PDB entry 6T40 | X-ray diffraction, 1.67 A resolution | chains C and D of the 4 polymer chains in the assembly

Chain C:
Name: VP3
Source organism: Enterovirus F
Reference sequence: Q2LKZ0 (Q2LKZ0_9ENTO); residues 1-243 here correspond to UniProt positions 316-558 (UniProt number = residue number + 315)
Chain sequence (243 residues; numbered 1 to 243; the number before each row is that of its first residue):
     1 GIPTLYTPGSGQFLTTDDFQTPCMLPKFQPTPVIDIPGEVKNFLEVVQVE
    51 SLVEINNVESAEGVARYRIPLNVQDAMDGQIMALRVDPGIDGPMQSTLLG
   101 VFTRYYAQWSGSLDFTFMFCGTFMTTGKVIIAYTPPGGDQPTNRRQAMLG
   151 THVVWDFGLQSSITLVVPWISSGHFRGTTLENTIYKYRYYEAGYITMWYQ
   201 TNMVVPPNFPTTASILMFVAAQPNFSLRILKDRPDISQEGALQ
Differences from the reference sequence: conflict F102 (Leu417 in Q2LKZ0), T103 (His418 in Q2LKZ0), N143 (Ala458 in Q2LKZ0), A192 (Arg507 in Q2LKZ0), T211 (Asn526 in Q2LKZ0), T212 (His527 in Q2LKZ0)
Metal / ion sites: K+: D114, Q222 (shared with 1 residue of chain A)
Residues lining bound ligands:
  - cysteine (CYS): Q238, E239, G240, A241
  - cysteine / glycine: Q238, E239, G240, A241

Chain D:
Name: VP4
Source organism: Enterovirus F
Reference sequence: Q2LKZ0 (Q2LKZ0_9ENTO); residues 1-71 here = UniProt positions 1-71
Chain sequence (71 residues; row label = number of the first residue in the row):
     1 MGAQMSKNTAGSHTTGTYATGGSNIHYTNINYYENAASNSLNKQDFTQDP
    51 EKFTRPVVDVMKEAAVPLKSP
Disordered / not traced: 1-21, 70-71
Metal / ion sites: K+: E63, A65 (shared with 3 residues of chain A)

Chain C / chain D interface:
Contacting residue pairs (42; chain C residue first):
  D18(C) - S40(D)
  D18(C) - L41(D)  hydrogen bond (side chain-backbone)
  D18(C) - K43(D)  salt bridge
  Q20(C) - I30(D)  hydrogen bond (side chain-backbone)
  Q20(C) - N31(D)
  Q20(C) - Y32(D)  hydrogen bond (side chain-backbone)
  Q20(C) - Y33(D)
  Q20(C) - S38(D)
  Q20(C) - S40(D)
  T21(C) - Y33(D)
  T21(C) - S38(D)  hydrogen bond (backbone-side chain)
  P22(C) - Y33(D)
  P22(C) - S38(D)
  C23(C) - A37(D)  hydrophobic
  C23(C) - S38(D)  hydrogen bond (backbone-side chain)
  L25(C) - N35(D)
  P26(C) - E34(D)
  P26(C) - N35(D)  hydrogen bond (backbone-side chain)
  K27(C) - E34(D)  salt bridge
  F28(C) - N35(D)  hydrogen bond (backbone-side chain)
  G38(C) - K52(D)
  G38(C) - F53(D)
  E39(C) - Q48(D)  hydrogen bond (backbone-side chain)
  E39(C) - K52(D)  hydrogen bond (backbone-side chain)
  E39(C) - F53(D)
  V40(C) - Q48(D)
  K41(C) - F46(D)
  K41(C) - Q48(D)
  N42(C) - D45(D)
  N42(C) - F46(D)  hydrogen bond (side chain-backbone)
  N42(C) - T47(D)
  E45(C) - T47(D)
  E45(C) - Q48(D)  hydrogen bond
  E45(C) - P50(D)
  E45(C) - F53(D)
  Q48(C) - P50(D)
  Q48(C) - T54(D)
  V49(C) - F53(D)  hydrophobic
  V49(C) - T54(D)
  Q160(C) - V66(D)
  Q160(C) - P67(D)
  Q160(C) - L68(D)  hydrogen bond (side chain-backbone)
Also at the interface, not in a pair above, chain C (20 interface residues in all): F19, L44
Also at the interface, not in a pair above, chain D (23 interface residues in all): N39

Overview:
20 residues of chain C and 23 residues of chain D are in contact, with 12 hydrogen bonds and 2 salt bridges.
Polar pairs include D18(C)-K43(D), K27(C)-E34(D) and D18(C)-L41(D). Ligands of chain C: cysteine and cysteine
/ glycine. E63(D) and A65(D) form the K+ site.
Chain C is VP3 and chain D is VP4, both from Enterovirus F; the structure, Bovine enterovirus F3 in complex
with a Cysteinylglycine dipeptide, was determined by X-ray diffraction (same publication as 6T48 and 6T4C).
